7XVL - chains X and d of the 21 polymer chains in the assembly; structure by X-ray diffraction, 3.51 A resolution.

Chain X:
Molecule: Histone H2B type 1-J
Source organism: Homo sapiens
UniProt: P06899 (H2B1J_HUMAN); residues 0-125 here correspond to UniProt positions 1-126 (UniProt number = residue number + 1)
Amino-acid sequence (128 residues; numbered -2 to 125; the number before each row is that of its first residue; numbers below 1 keep their minus sign (Gly-2 is residue -2)):
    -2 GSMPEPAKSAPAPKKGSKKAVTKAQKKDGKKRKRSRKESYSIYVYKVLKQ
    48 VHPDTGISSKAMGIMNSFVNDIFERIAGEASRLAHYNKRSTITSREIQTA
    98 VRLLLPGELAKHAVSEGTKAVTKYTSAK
Disordered / not traced: -2 to 29
Construct notes: expression tag (-2 to -1)
Swiss-Prot annotation at these positions:
  - modified residue: Pro1 (N-acetylproline), Glu2 (ADP-ribosyl glutamic acid), Lys5 (N6-(2-hydroxyisobutyryl)lysine), Ser6 (ADP-ribosylserine), Lys11 (N6-(beta-hydroxybutyryl)lysine), Lys12 (N6-(2-hydroxyisobutyryl)lysine), Ser14 (Phosphoserine), Lys15 (N6-acetyllysine), Lys16 (N6-(beta-hydroxybutyryl)lysine), Lys20 (N6-(2-hydroxyisobutyryl)lysine), Lys23 (N6-(2-hydroxyisobutyryl)lysine), Lys24 (N6-(2-hydroxyisobutyryl)lysine), Lys34 (N6-(2-hydroxyisobutyryl)lysine), Glu35 (PolyADP-ribosyl glutamic acid), Ser36 (Phosphoserine), Lys43 (N6-(2-hydroxyisobutyryl)lysine), Lys46 (N6-(2-hydroxyisobutyryl)lysine), Lys57 (N6,N6-dimethyllysine), Arg79 (Dimethylated arginine), Lys85 (N6,N6,N6-trimethyllysine) and 6 more in UniProt
  - glycosylation: Ser112 (O-linked (GlcNAc) serine)
  - cross-link (Glycyl lysine isopeptide (Lys-Gly)): Lys5 (interchain with G-Cter in SUMO2), Lys20 (interchain with G-Cter in SUMO2), Lys34 (interchain with G-Cter in ubiquitin), Lys120 (interchain with G-Cter in ubiquitin)

Chain d:
Molecule: 169-nt DNA strand
Source organism: synthetic construct
Sequence (169 nucleotides; row label = number of the first residue in the row; numbers below 1 keep their minus sign (DC-82 is residue -82)):
   -82 CGTTTTTTTTTTGCATGTGCCGGTCTCACACGTGCCTGGAGACTAGTAAG
   -32 CGCTTCTAGTGGCGGTTAAAACGCGGTAGACAGCGCGTACGTGCGTTTAA
    18 GCGGTGCTAGAGCTGTCTACGACCAATTGAGCGGCCTCGGCACCGGGATG
    68 CTGTTTTTTTTTTGGGTAC

Interface between chain X and chain d:
Pairs across the interface - 15 pairs, chain X then chain d:
  Lys30(X) - DG50(d)  phosphate contact
  Lys30(X) - DG51(d)  phosphate contact
  Arg31(X) - DT-26(d)  phosphate contact
  Arg31(X) - DA-25(d)  salt bridge to the phosphate
  Arg31(X) - DG50(d)  sugar contact
  Arg31(X) - DG51(d)  hydrogen bond to the phosphate
  Ser32(X) - DG50(d)  phosphate contact
  Arg33(X) - DC49(d)  sugar contact
  Arg33(X) - DG50(d)  phosphate contact
  Lys34(X) - DC49(d)  phosphate contact
  Lys34(X) - DG50(d)  hydrogen bond to the phosphate
  Ser36(X) - DC49(d)  phosphate contact
  Ile39(X) - DG48(d)  sugar contact
  Ile39(X) - DC49(d)  phosphate contact
  Tyr40(X) - DG48(d)  hydrogen bond to the phosphate
Other interface residues (no listed pair), chain X (10 interface residues in all): Glu35, Thr88
Other interface residues (no listed pair), chain d (7 interface residues in all): DG38

Summary:
The interface between chain X and chain d involves 10 residues on one side and 7 on the other; the contacts
include 3 hydrogen bonds and 1 salt bridge. Polar contacts include Arg31(X)-DG51(d), Lys34(X)-DG50(d) and
Tyr40(X)-DG48(d).
Chain X is Histone H2B type 1-J (Homo sapiens) and chain d is a 169-nt DNA strand (synthetic construct); the
structure, Crystal Structure of Nucleosome-H1.0 Linker Histone Assembly (sticky-169an DNA fragment), was
determined by X-ray diffraction.
